Entry 8UWZ (X-ray diffraction, 3.50 A resolution); this record covers chains A and B of the 6 polymer chains in the assembly.

Chain A:
Molecule: Raamsizumab heavy chain
Organism: Homo sapiens
Amino-acid sequence (228 residues; row label = number of the first residue in the row; note: 8 numbers in that range are skipped by the numbering (no residue carries them; nothing is unmodelled there)):
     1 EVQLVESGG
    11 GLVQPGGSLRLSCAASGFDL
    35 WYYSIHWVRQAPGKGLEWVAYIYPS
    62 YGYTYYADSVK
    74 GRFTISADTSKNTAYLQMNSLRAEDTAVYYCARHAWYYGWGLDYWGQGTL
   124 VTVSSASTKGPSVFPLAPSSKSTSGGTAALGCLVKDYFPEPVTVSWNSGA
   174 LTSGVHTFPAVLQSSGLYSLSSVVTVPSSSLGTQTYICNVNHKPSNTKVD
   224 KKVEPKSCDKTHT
Disordered / not traced: 230-236
Disulfides: Cys23-Cys104, Cys155-Cys211

Chain B:
Molecule: Raamsizumab light chain S1C variant
Organism: Homo sapiens
Notes: engineered mutation(s): HAGLSSP replaced by QGTTS; Q165S, K167Y
Amino-acid sequence (212 residues; row label = number of the first residue in the row; note: 22 numbers in that range are skipped by the numbering (no residue carries them; nothing is unmodelled there)):
     1 DIQMTQSPSSLSASVGDRVTITCRASQAA
    36 YGRVAWYQQKPGKAPKLLIYKA
    65 SELYAGVP
    74 SRFSGSR
    83 SGTDFTLTISSLQPEDFATYYCQQRGW
   114 YLFTFGQGTKVEIKRTVAAPSVFIFPPSDEQLKSGTASVVCLLNNFYPRE
   164 AKVSWYVDNALQSGNSQESVTEQDSKDSTYSLSSTLTLSKADYEKHKVYA
   214 CEVTQGTTS
   225 VTKSFNRGEC
Disordered / not traced: 1-4
Disulfides: Cys23-Cys104, Cys154-Cys214

How chain A and chain B interact:
Residue-residue contacts (58; chain A residue first):
  His40(A) - Phe116(B)
  Val42(A) - Phe118(B)  hydrophobic
  Gln44(A) - Gln44(B)  hydrogen bond
  Lys48(A) - Tyr103(B)
  Gly49(A) - Tyr103(B)
  Leu50(A) - Phe118(B)  hydrophobic
  Trp52(A) - Phe116(B)
  Tyr55(A) - Trp109(B)
  Tyr55(A) - Tyr114(B)
  Tyr57(A) - Trp109(B)  hydrophobic
  Tyr64(A) - Trp109(B)  hydrophobic
  Tyr66(A) - Tyr114(B)  hydrophobic
  Tyr103(A) - Gln44(B)
  Tyr103(A) - Lys48(B)  hydrogen bond (side chain-backbone)
  Tyr103(A) - Pro50(B)
  His107(A) - Arg107(B)
  Tyr110(A) - Tyr55(B)
  Tyr111(A) - Tyr55(B)
  Tyr111(A) - Tyr68(B)  hydrophobic
  Trp113(A) - Arg38(B)
  Trp113(A) - Arg107(B)
  Trp113(A) - Gly108(B)
  Trp113(A) - Trp109(B)  hydrophobic
  Gly114(A) - Tyr42(B)
  Gly114(A) - Arg107(B)
  Leu115(A) - Tyr42(B)  hydrogen bond (backbone-side chain)
  Leu115(A) - Leu52(B)
  Leu115(A) - Gln105(B)
  Asp116(A) - Tyr68(B)
  Tyr117(A) - Tyr68(B)
  Trp118(A) - Tyr42(B)
  Trp118(A) - Pro50(B)
  Gly119(A) - Ala49(B)
  Phe137(A) - Gln144(B)
  Phe137(A) - Ser147(B)
  Pro138(A) - Ser141(B)
  Leu139(A) - Phe138(B)
  Ala140(A) - Phe138(B)
  Lys144(A) - Lys227(B)  hydrogen bond (backbone-side chain)
  Ser145(A) - Phe136(B)
  Ser145(A) - Ile137(B)  hydrogen bond (side chain-backbone)
  Ser145(A) - Phe138(B)
  Ser147(A) - Phe136(B)
  Ala152(A) - Phe136(B)  hydrophobic
  Ala152(A) - Phe138(B)
  Leu153(A) - Phe138(B)  hydrophobic
  Leu156(A) - Ser151(B)
  Phe181(A) - Leu155(B)  hydrophobic
  Phe181(A) - Ser182(B)
  Phe181(A) - Thr184(B)
  Phe181(A) - Ser194(B)
  Phe181(A) - Leu195(B)
  Phe181(A) - Ser196(B)
  Pro182(A) - Ser182(B)  hydrogen bond (backbone-side chain)
  Pro182(A) - Val183(B)
  Val184(A) - Glu181(B)
  Ser194(A) - Ser196(B)
  Thr198(A) - Asn157(B)
Interface residues without a listed pair, chain A (45 interface residues in all): Glu51, Gly112, Val136, Pro141, Gly154, Lys158, His179, Val196
Interface residues without a listed pair, chain B (39 interface residues in all): Ala40, Lys56, Glu143, Val153, Gln180

In short:
Chain A and chain B form an interface of 45 and 39 residues respectively, with 6 hydrogen bonds. Polar pairs
include Gln44(A)-Gln44(B), Tyr103(A)-Lys48(B) and Leu115(A)-Tyr42(B).
Here chain A is Raamsizumab heavy chain and chain B is Raamsizumab light chain S1C variant, both from Homo
sapiens. Entry 8UWZ (The structure of Raamsizumab in complex with VEGF121) was determined by X-ray
diffraction.
